5ACQ - chains A and B; structure by X-ray diffraction, 1.70 A resolution.

Chain A (and B):
Protein: Beta-lactamase
Organism: Pseudomonas aeruginosa
Notes: chain B of this document is another copy of the same molecule, construct and numbering; everything in this record applies to it too
Reference sequence: Q704V1 (Q704V1_PSEAI); the construct has insertions or renumbered stretches relative to UniProt, so the offset changes along the chain: 19-45 = UniProt 1-27; 47-100 = UniProt 28-81; 104-107 = UniProt 83-86; 109-131 = UniProt 87-109; 6 more segments
Sequence (250 residues; numbered 19 to 307; 39 numbers in that range are skipped by the numbering (no residue carries them; nothing is unmodelled there); the number before each row is that of its first residue):
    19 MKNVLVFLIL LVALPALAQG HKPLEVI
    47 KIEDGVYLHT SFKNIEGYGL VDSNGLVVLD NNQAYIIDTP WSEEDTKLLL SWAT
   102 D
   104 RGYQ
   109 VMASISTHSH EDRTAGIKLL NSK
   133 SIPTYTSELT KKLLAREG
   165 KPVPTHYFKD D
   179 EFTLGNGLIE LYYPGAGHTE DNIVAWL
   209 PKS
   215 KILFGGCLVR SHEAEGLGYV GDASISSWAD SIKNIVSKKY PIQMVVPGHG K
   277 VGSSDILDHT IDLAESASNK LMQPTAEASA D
Disordered / not traced: 19-38, 296-307 (chain B: 19-39, 296-307)
Modified / non-standard residues: C221 (cysteinesulfonic acid; OCS)
Sequence notes: engineered mutation A228 (Trp182 in Q704V1)
Metal / ion sites: Zn2+ site 1: H116, H118, H196; Zn2+ site 2: D120, C221, H263
From the paper describing this entry:
  - Zn2+ coordination: H263
  - mutagenesis - W228A: increased catalytic activity on cefoxitin
  - mutagenesis - W228A: increased catalytic activity on meropenem
  - conformationally variable residues: D68
  - post-translational modification sites: C221
  - mutagenesis - Y233I (50-fold): decreased catalytic activity on meropenem
  - mutagenesis - Y233I: decreased catalytic activity on cefoxitin
  - mutagenesis - Y233I (5-fold): decreased catalytic activity on imipenem
  - mutagenesis - Y233I: decreased catalytic activity on ceftazidime
  - mutagenesis - Y233N: decreased catalytic activity
  - mutagenesis - Y233I: decreased growth in response to meropenem
  - mutagenesis - Y233I: decreased growth in response to ertapenem
  - mutagenesis - Y233N (3.7 kcal/mol): decreased binding to hydrolyzed ampicillin (from molecular simulation)
  - mutagenesis - Y233N: unchanged growth in response to cefoxitin

Chain A / chain B interface:
Residue-residue contacts (29; chain A residue first):
  N60(A) - Y233(B)  hydrogen bond
  I61(A) - I61(B)  hydrophobic
  I61(A) - V67(B)  hydrophobic
  I61(A) - Y233(B)
  E62(A) - W87(B)
  E62(A) - D120(B)
  E62(A) - H263(B)  hydrogen bond (backbone-side chain)
  G63(A) - C221(B)
  G63(A) - R224(B)  hydrogen bond (backbone-side chain)
  G63(A) - G232(B)
  G63(A) - H263(B)
  Y64(A) - Y64(B)  hydrophobic
  Y64(A) - V67(B)  hydrophobic
  Y64(A) - D68(B)  hydrogen bond
  Y64(A) - G232(B)
  Y64(A) - Y233(B)
  Y64(A) - H263(B)
  G65(A) - G232(B)
  G65(A) - Y233(B)
  D120(A) - E62(B)
  R224(A) - G63(B)  hydrogen bond (side chain-backbone)
  G232(A) - Y64(B)
  G232(A) - G65(B)
  Y233(A) - N60(B)
  Y233(A) - I61(B)
  Y233(A) - Y64(B)
  Y233(A) - G65(B)
  H263(A) - E62(B)  hydrogen bond (side chain-backbone)
  H263(A) - G63(B)
Interface residues without a listed pair, chain A (14 interface residues in all): V67, W87, C221
Interface residues without a listed pair, chain B (16 interface residues in all): L66

In short:
The interface between chain A and chain B involves 14 residues on one side and 16 on the other, with 6
hydrogen bonds. Polar pairs include N60(A)-Y233(B), E62(A)-H263(B) and G63(A)-R224(B). From the paper: W228A
of chain A increases catalytic activity on cefoxitin; Zn2+ coordination by H263(A); 3 substitutions were
tested in all.
Both chains are Beta-lactamase (Pseudomonas aeruginosa). Entry 5ACQ (W228A-Investigation of the impact from
residues W228 and Y233 in the metallo-beta-lactamase GIM-1) was determined by X-ray diffraction (same
publication as 5ACP, 5ACR, 5ACS and 5ACT).
